9HIZ - chains A and B of the 8 polymer chains in the assembly; structure by X-ray diffraction, 2.90 A resolution.

[Chain A (and B)]
Molecule: Immunoglobulin heavy constant gamma 1
Organism: Homo sapiens
Notes: chain B of this document is another copy of the same molecule, construct and numbering; everything in this record applies to it too
UniProtKB: P01857 (IGHG1_HUMAN); residues 236-444 here correspond to UniProt positions 119-327 (UniProt number = residue number - 117)
Sequence (217 residues; each row starts with the number of its first residue):
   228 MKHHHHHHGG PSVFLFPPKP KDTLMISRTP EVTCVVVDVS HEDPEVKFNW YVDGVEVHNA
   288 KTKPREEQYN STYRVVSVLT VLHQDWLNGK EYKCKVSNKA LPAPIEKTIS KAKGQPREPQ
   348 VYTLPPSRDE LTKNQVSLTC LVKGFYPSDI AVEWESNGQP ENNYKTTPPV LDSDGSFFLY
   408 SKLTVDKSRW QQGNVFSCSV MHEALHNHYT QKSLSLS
Disordered / not traced: 228-235
Construct notes: initiating methionine (228); expression tag (229-235)
Swiss-Prot annotation at these positions:
  - glycosylation: Asn297 (N-linked (GlcNAc...) (complex) asparagine)
From the paper describing this entry:
  - post-translational modification sites: Asn297 (citing earlier work)

[Chain A / chain B interface]
Pairs across the interface (41):
  Gln347(A) - Lys360(B)
  Tyr349(A) - Ser354(B)
  Tyr349(A) - Glu357(B)
  Tyr349(A) - Lys360(B)
  Thr350(A) - Ser354(B)
  Leu351(A) - Leu351(B)  hydrophobic
  Leu351(A) - Thr366(B)
  Pro352(A) - Leu351(B)
  Ser354(A) - Tyr349(B)
  Ser354(A) - Thr350(B)
  Ser354(A) - Leu351(B)
  Asp356(A) - Tyr349(B)
  Glu357(A) - Tyr349(B)
  Glu357(A) - Lys370(B)  salt bridge
  Lys360(A) - Gln347(B)  hydrogen bond
  Lys360(A) - Tyr349(B)
  Ser364(A) - Leu368(B)
  Ser364(A) - Lys370(B)  hydrogen bond
  Thr366(A) - Leu351(B)
  Thr366(A) - Tyr407(B)  hydrogen bond
  Leu368(A) - Ser364(B)
  Leu368(A) - Lys409(B)
  Lys370(A) - Glu357(B)  salt bridge
  Lys370(A) - Ser364(B)
  Lys392(A) - Leu398(B)
  Lys392(A) - Phe405(B)
  Thr394(A) - Thr394(B)
  Val397(A) - Pro395(B)
  Leu398(A) - Lys392(B)  hydrogen bond (backbone-side chain)
  Asp399(A) - Lys409(B)  salt bridge
  Phe405(A) - Lys392(B)
  Phe405(A) - Lys409(B)
  Tyr407(A) - Thr366(B)  hydrogen bond
  Tyr407(A) - Tyr407(B)  hydrophobic
  Tyr407(A) - Lys409(B)
  Lys409(A) - Lys370(B)
  Lys409(A) - Asp399(B)  salt bridge
  Lys409(A) - Phe405(B)
  Lys409(A) - Tyr407(B)
  Thr411(A) - Lys370(B)
  Lys439(A) - Asp356(B)  salt bridge
Also at the interface, not in a pair above, chain A (29 interface residues in all): Gly236, Pro353, Asn390, Pro395, Ser400, Ser408
Also at the interface, not in a pair above, chain B (29 interface residues in all): Gly236, Pro352, Gln362, Asn390, Thr393, Val397, Ser400, Ser408, Lys439

[Summary]
The chain A/chain B interface involves 29 residues from each chain, with 5 hydrogen bonds and 5 salt bridges.
Among the polar pairs are Glu357(A)-Lys370(B), Asp399(A)-Lys409(B) and Lys439(A)-Asp356(B). From the paper: a
modification site at Asn297(A).
Both chains are Immunoglobulin heavy constant gamma 1 (Homo sapiens). Entry 9HIZ (Complex of the Nanofitin
Sac7d-C3(C24A) with a human IgG1 Fc fragment) was determined by X-ray diffraction.
